9IXG - chain A; structure by X-ray diffraction, 2.14 A resolution.

# Chain A
Molecule: N(omega)-hydroxy-L-arginine amidinohydrolase
Organism: Streptomyces lavendulae
Notes: EC 3.5.3.25; fragment: N(omega)-hydroxy-L-arginine amidinohydrolase
UniProtKB: D2Z025 (DCSB_STRLA); numbering as in UniProt (aligned over 1-273)
Amino-acid sequence (281 residues; each row starts with the number of its first residue):
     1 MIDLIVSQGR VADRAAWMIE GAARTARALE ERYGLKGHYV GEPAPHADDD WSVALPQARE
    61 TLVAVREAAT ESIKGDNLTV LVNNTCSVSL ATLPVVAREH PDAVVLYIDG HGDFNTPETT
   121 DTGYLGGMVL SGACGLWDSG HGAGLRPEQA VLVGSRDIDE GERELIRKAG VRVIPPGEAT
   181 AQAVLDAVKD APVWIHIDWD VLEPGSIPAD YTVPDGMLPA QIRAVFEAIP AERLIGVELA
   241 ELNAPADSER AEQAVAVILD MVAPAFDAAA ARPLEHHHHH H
Unresolved in the structure: 273-281
Construct notes: expression tag (274-281)
Swiss-Prot annotation at these positions:
  - binding site (Mn(2+)): Asp-109, His-111, Asp-113, Asp-198, Asp-200
Ion coordination: Mn2+: Cys-86, Asp-109, Asp-113, Asp-198; Mg2+: Asp-109, Asp-198, Asp-200

# In short
The Mn2+ site is built by Cys-86, Asp-109, Asp-113 and Asp-198. The Mg2+ site is built by Asp-109, Asp-198 and
Asp-200. UniProt lists 5 Mn2+-binding residues.
Chain A is N(omega)-hydroxy-L-arginine amidinohydrolase (Streptomyces lavendulae); the structure, Crystal
structure of Manganese-free N(omega)-hydroxy-L-arginine hydrolase without oxidized Cys86, was determined by
X-ray diffraction, deposited together with 9IXC, 9IXD, 9IXE and 9IXF.
